8QJY - chains D and B of the 4 polymer chains in the assembly; structure by electron microscopy, 3.50 A resolution.

[Chain D]
Protein: Desmoglein-2
From: Homo sapiens
UniProt: Q14126 (DSG2_HUMAN); residues -48 to 1069 here correspond to UniProt positions 1-1118 (UniProt number = residue number + 49)
Sequence (1118 residues; row label = number of the first residue in the row; numbers below 1 keep their minus sign (Met-48 is residue -48)):
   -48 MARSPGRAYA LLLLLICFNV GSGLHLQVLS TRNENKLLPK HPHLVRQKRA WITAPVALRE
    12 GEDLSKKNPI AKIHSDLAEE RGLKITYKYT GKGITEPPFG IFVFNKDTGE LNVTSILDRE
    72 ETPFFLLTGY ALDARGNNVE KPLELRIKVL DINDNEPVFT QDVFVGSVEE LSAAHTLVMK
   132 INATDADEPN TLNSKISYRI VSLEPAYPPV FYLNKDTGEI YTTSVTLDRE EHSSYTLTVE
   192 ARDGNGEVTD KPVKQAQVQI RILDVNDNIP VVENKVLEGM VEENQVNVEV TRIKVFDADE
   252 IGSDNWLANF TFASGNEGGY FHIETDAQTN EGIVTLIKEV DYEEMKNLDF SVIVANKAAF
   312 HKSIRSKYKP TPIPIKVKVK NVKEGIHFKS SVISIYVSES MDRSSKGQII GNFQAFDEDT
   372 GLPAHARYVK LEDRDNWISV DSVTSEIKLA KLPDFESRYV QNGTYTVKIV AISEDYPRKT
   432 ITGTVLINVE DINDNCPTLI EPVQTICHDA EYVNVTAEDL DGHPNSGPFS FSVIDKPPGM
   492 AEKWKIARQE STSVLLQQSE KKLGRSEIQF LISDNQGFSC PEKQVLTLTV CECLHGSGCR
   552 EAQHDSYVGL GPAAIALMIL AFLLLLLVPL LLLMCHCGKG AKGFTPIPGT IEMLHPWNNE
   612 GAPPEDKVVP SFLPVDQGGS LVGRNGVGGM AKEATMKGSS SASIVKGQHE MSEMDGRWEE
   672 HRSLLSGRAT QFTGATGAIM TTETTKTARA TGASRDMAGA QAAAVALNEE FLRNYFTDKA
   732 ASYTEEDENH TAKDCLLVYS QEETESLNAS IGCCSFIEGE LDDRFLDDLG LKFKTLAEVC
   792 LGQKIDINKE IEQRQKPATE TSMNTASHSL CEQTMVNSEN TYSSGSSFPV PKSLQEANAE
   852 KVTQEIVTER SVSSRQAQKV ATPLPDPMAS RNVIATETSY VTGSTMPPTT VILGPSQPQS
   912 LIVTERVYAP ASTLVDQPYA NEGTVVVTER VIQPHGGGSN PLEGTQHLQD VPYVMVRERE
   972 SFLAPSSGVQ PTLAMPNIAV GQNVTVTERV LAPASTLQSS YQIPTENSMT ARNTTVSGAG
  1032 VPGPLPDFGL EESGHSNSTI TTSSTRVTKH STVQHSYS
Not modelled in the structure: -48 to 107, 136-145, 194-203, 335-1069

[Chain B]
Protein: Fiber protein
From: Human adenovirus 11
UniProt: P35774 (SPIKE_ADE1P); numbering as in UniProt (aligned over 1-325)
Sequence (325 residues; row label = number of the first residue in the row):
     1 MTKRVRLSDS FNPVYPYEDE STSQHPFINP GFISPNGFTQ SPNGVLTLKC LTPLTTTGGS
    61 LQLKVGGGLT VDDTNGFLKE NISATTPLVK TGHSIGLPLG AGLGTNENKL CIKLGQGLTF
   121 NSNNICIDDN INTLWTGVNP TEANCQIMNS SESNDCKLIL TLVKTGALVT AFVYVIGVSN
   181 NFNMLTTHRN INFTAELFFD STGNLLTRLS SLKTPLNHKS GQNMATGAIT NAKGFMPSTT
   241 AYPFNDNSRE KENYIYGTCY YTASDRTAFP IDISVMLNRR AINDETSYCI RITWSWNTGD
   301 APEVQTSATT LVTSPFTFYY IREDD
Not modelled in the structure: 1-128

[Chain D / chain B interface]
Residue-residue contacts (16; chain D residue first):
  Ser123(D) with Asn192(B)
  Ala124(D) with Asn192(B)
  Ala125(D) with Asn192(B), hydrogen bond (backbone-side chain)
  His126(D) with Asn149(B), hydrogen bond
  Pro159(D) with His188(B)
  Tyr163(D) with Ser150(B)
  Ser175(D) with Met148(B), hydrogen bond; Leu185(B); Ile191(B); Asn192(B), hydrogen bond (backbone-backbone)
  Val176(D) with His188(B); Ile191(B), hydrophobic
  Thr177(D) with Asn190(B); Asn192(B), hydrogen bond
  Asp179(D) with Arg189(B), salt bridge
  Glu182(D) with Arg189(B), salt bridge
Other interface residues (no listed pair), chain D (13 interface residues in all): Pro160, Thr174
Other interface residues (no listed pair), chain B (11 interface residues in all): Met184, Phe193
Interface features reported in the paper:
  - hot spots on chain B (mutagenesis) - D265A (KD = 7.218 x 10-5): decreased binding to Desmoglein-2 (chain D)

[Overview]
Chain D and chain B form an interface of 13 and 11 residues respectively, with 5 hydrogen bonds and 2 salt
bridges. Among the polar pairs are Asp179(D)-Arg189(B), Glu182(D)-Arg189(B) and Ala125(D)-Asn192(B). The paper
reports that D265A of chain B reduces binding to Desmoglein-2 (chain D).
Here chain D is Desmoglein-2 (Homo sapiens) and chain B is Fiber protein (Human adenovirus 11). Entry 8QJY
(Human Adenovirus type 11 fiber knob in complex with two copies of its cell receptor, Desmoglein-2) was
determined by electron microscopy, deposited together with 8QJX and 8QK3.
